Entry 3VUD (X-ray diffraction, 3.50 A resolution); this record covers chains A and F.

== Chain A ==
Molecule: Mitogen-activated protein kinase 8
Organism: Homo sapiens
Notes: EC 2.7.11.24; fragment: kinase domain
Reference sequence: A1L4K2 (A1L4K2_HUMAN); residue numbers follow UniProt; this construct covers 1-364
Sequence (370 residues; row label = number of the first residue in the row):
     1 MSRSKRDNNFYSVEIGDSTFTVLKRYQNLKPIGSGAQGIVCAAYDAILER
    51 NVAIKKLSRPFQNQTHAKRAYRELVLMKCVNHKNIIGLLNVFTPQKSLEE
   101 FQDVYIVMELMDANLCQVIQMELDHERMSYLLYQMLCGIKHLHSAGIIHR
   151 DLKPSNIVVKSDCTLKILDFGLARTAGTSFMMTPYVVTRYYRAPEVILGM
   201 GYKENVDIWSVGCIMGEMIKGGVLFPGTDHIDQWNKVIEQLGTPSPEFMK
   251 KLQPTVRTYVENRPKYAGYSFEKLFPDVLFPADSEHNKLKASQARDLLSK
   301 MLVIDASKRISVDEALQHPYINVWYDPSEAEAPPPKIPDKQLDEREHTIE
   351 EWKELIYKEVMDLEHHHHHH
Not modelled in the structure: 1-6, 180-182, 365-370
Construct notes: engineered mutation S245 (Cys in A1L4K2); expression tag (365-370)

== Chain F ==
Molecule: Peptide from C-Jun-amino-terminal kinase-interacting protein 1
Reference sequence: Q9UQF2 (JIP1_HUMAN); residues 553-563 here correspond to UniProt positions 157-167 (UniProt number = residue number - 396)
Sequence (11 residues; row label = number of the first residue in the row):
   553 RPKRPTTLNLF
Not modelled in the structure: 553
Swiss-Prot annotation at these positions:
  - region: R553 to F563 (Minimal inhibitory domain (MID))

== Chain A / chain F interface ==
Contacting residue pairs (22; chain A residue first):
  M121(A) with L560(F), hydrophobic; N561(F)
  R127(A) with P557(F); T559(F), hydrogen bond (side chain-backbone); L560(F)
  Y130(A) with R556(F), hydrogen bond; P557(F)
  Y133(A) with R556(F)
  V159(A) with L562(F), hydrophobic
  K160(A) with L560(F)
  S161(A) with T559(F); L560(F), hydrogen bond (backbone-backbone); L562(F)
  D162(A) with P557(F); T558(F); T559(F), hydrogen bond (backbone-backbone); L560(F)
  C163(A) with T559(F); L560(F)
  W324(A) with K555(F); R556(F), hydrogen bond (backbone-side chain)
  E329(A) with R556(F), salt bridge
Other interface residues (no listed pair), chain A (17 interface residues in all): D112, A113, L123, E126, L131, D326
Other interface residues (no listed pair), chain F (9 interface residues in all): P554

== In short ==
Chain A and chain F form an interface of 17 and 9 residues respectively, with 5 hydrogen bonds and 1 salt
bridge. Polar contacts include E329(A)-R556(F), R127(A)-T559(F) and Y130(A)-R556(F).
Chain A is Mitogen-activated protein kinase 8 (Homo sapiens) and chain F is Peptide from C-Jun-amino-terminal
kinase-interacting protein 1; the structure, Crystal structure of a cysteine-deficient mutant M1 in MAP kinase
JNK1, was determined by X-ray diffraction together with 3VUG, 3VUH, 3VUI, 3VUK, 3VUL and 3VUM from the same
study.
